PDB entry 2WWA | electron microscopy, 8.90 A resolution (very low resolution: no residue pairs are listed; an interface is given only as per-side residue counts) | chains D and O of the 15 polymer chains in the assembly

Chain D:
Molecule: 25S RRNA
Organism: Saccharomyces cerevisiae
Sequence (63 nucleotides; each row starts with the number of its first residue):
    41 AGAACGCAGC GAAAUGCGAU ACGUAAUGUG AAUUGCAGAA UUCCGUGAAU CAUCGAAUCU
   101 UUG

Chain O:
Molecule: 60S ribosomal protein L39
Organism: Saccharomyces cerevisiae
Reference sequence: P04650 (RL39_YEAST); residue numbers follow UniProt; this construct covers 1-51
Chain sequence (51 residues; numbered 1 to 51; the number before each row is that of its first residue):
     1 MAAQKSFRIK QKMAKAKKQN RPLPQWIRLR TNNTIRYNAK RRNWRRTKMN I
Disordered / not traced: 38-51

Chain D / chain O interface:
At this resolution (9 A) residue pairs are not listed: 11 residues of chain D and 14 of chain O lie at the interface.

Overview:
The interface between chain D and chain O involves 11 residues on one side and 14 on the other.
Chain D is 25S RRNA and chain O is 60S ribosomal protein L39, both from Saccharomyces cerevisiae; the
structure, Cryo-EM structure of idle yeast Ssh1 complex bound to the yeast 80S ribosome, was determined by
electron microscopy (same publication as 2WW9 and 2WWB).
